8CEP - chains A and D of the 19 polymer chains in the assembly; structure by electron microscopy, 2.04 A resolution.

== Chain A ==
Molecule: 16S rRNA
From: Escherichia coli BW25113
Sequence (1540 nucleotides; each row starts with the number of its first residue):
     1 AAAUUGAAGA GUUUGAUCAU GGCUCAGAUU GAACGCUGGC GGCAGGCCUA ACACAUGCAA
    61 GUCGAACGGU AACAGGAAGA AGCUUGCUUC UUUGCUGACG AGUGGCGGAC GGGUGAGUAA
   121 UGUCUGGGAA ACUGCCUGAU GGAGGGGGAU AACUACUGGA AACGGUAGCU AAUACCGCAU
   181 AACGUCGCAA GACCAAAGAG GGGGACCUUC GGGCCUCUUG CCAUCGGAUG UGCCCAGAUG
   241 GGAUUAGCUA GUAGGUGGGG UAACGGCUCA CCUAGGCGAC GAUCCCUAGC UGGUCUGAGA
   301 GGAUGACCAG CCACACUGGA ACUGAGACAC GGUCCAGACU CCUACGGGAG GCAGCAGUGG
   361 GGAAUAUUGC ACAAUGGGCG CAAGCCUGAU GCAGCCAUGC CGCGUGUAUG AAGAAGCCCU
   421 UCGGGUUGUA AAGUACUUUC AGCGGGGAGG AAGGGAGUAA AGUUAAUACC UUUGCUCAUU
   481 GACGUUACCC GCAGAAGAAG CACCGGCUAA CUCCGUGCCA GCAGCCXCGG UAAUACGGAG
   541 GGUGCAAGCG UUAAUCGGAA UUACUGGGCG UAAAGCGCAC GCAGGCGGUU UGUUAAGUCA
   601 GAUGUGAAAU CCCCGGGCUC AACCUGGGAA CUGCAUCUGA UACUGGCAAG CUUGAGUCUC
   661 GUAGAGGGGG GUAGAAUUCC AGGUGUAGCG GUGAAAUGCG UAGAGAUCUG GAGGAAUACC
   721 GGUGGCGAAG GCGGCCCCCU GGACGAAGAC UGACGCUCAG GUGCGAAAGC GUGGGGAGCA
   781 AACAGGAUUA GAUACCCUGG UAGUCCACGC CGUAAACGAU GUCGACUUGG AGGUUGUGCC
   841 CUUGAGGCGU GGCUUCCGGA GCUAACGCGU UAAGUCGACC GCCUGGGGAG UACGGCCGCA
   901 AGGUUAAAAC UCAAAUGAAU UGACGGGGGC CCGCACAAGC GGUGGAGCAU GUGGUUUAAU
   961 UCGAUGXAAC GCGAAGAACC UUACCUGGUC UUGACAUCCA CGGAAGUUUU CAGAGAUGAG
  1021 AAUGUGCCUU CGGGAACCGU GAGACAGGUG CUGCAUGGCU GUCGUCAGCU CGUGUUGUGA
  1081 AAUGUUGGGU UAAGUCCCGC AACGAGCGCA ACCCUUAUCC UUUGUUGCCA GCGGUCCGGC
  1141 CGGGAACUCA AAGGAGACUG CCAGUGAUAA ACUGGAGGAA GGUGGGGAUG ACGUCAAGUC
  1201 AUCAUGGCCC UUACGACCAG GGCUACACAC GUGCUACAAU GGCGCAUACA AAGAGAAGCG
  1261 ACCUCGCGAG AGCAAGCGGA CCUCAUAAAG UGCGUCGUAG UCCGGAUUGG AGUCUGCAAC
  1321 UCGACUCCAU GAAGUCGGAA UCGCUAGUAA UCGUGGAUCA GAAUGCCACG GUGAAUACGU
  1381 UCCCGGGCCU UGUACACACC GCCCGUXACA CCAUGGGAGU GGGUUGCAAA AGAAGUAGGU
  1441 AGCUUAACCU UCGGGAGGGC GCUUACCACU UUGUGAUUCA UGACUGGGGU GAAGUCGUAA
  1501 CAAGGUAACC GUAGGGGAAC CUGCGGUUGG AUCACCUCCU
Not modelled in the structure: 79-92, 205-213, 841-845, 930-1389, 1535-1540
Modified positions: PSU (pseudouridine-5'-monophosphate) at position 516, G7M (N7-methyl-guanosine-5'-monophosphate) at position 527, 2MG (2N-methylguanosine-5'-monophosphate) at position 966, 5MC (5-methylcytidine-5'-monophosphate) at position 967, 2MG (2N-methylguanosine-5'-monophosphate) at position 1207, 4OC (4n,o2'-methylcytidine-5'-monophosphate) at position 1402, 5MC (5-methylcytidine-5'-monophosphate) at position 1407, UR3 (3-methyluridine-5'-monophoshate) at position 1498, 2MG (2N-methylguanosine-5'-monophosphate) at position 1516, MA6 (6N-dimethyladenosine-5'-monophoshate) at position 1518, MA6 (6N-dimethyladenosine-5'-monophoshate) at position 1519
Ion coordination: K+ site 1: U5 (shared with Ala-79(D), Ala-80(D), Leu-82(D), Gly-84(D) of chain D); K+ site 2: G11, U12, G21, G22; Mg2+ site 1 near G21 (its only coordinating residue here); Mg2+ site 2: C48, G115; Mg2+ site 3: A59, U387; K+ site 3: G61, U62, G104, G105; Mg2+ site 4 near G100 (its only coordinating residue here); K+ site 4: G107, G324, G326; K+ site 5: G107, G108, G326; Mg2+ site 5: A109, G331; K+ site 6: A109, C110, G111; Mg2+ site 6 near G111 (its only coordinating residue here); 18 more K+ sites not listed; 32 more Mg2+ sites not listed
Ligand contacts: kasugamycin (KSG; (1S,2R,3S,4R,5S,6S)-2,3,4,5,6-pentahydroxycyclohexyl 2-amino-4-{[carboxy(imino)methyl]amino}-2,3,4,6-tetradeoxy-alpha-D-arabino-hexopyranoside): G791, A792, A794, C795, G926, UR3_1498, A1499, G1504, G1505, U1506

== Chain D ==
Protein: Small ribosomal subunit protein uS4
From: Escherichia coli BW25113
Reference sequence: P0A7V8 (RS4_ECOLI); numbering as in UniProt (aligned over 1-206)
Amino-acid sequence (206 residues; numbered 1 to 206; the number before each row is that of its first residue):
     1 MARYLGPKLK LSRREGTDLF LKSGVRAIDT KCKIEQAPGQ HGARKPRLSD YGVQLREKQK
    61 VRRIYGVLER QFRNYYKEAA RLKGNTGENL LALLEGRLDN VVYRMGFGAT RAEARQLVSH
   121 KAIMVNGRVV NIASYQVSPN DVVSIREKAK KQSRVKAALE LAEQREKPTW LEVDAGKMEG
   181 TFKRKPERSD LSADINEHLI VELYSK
Not modelled in the structure: 1
Ion coordination: K+: Ala-79, Ala-80, Leu-82, Gly-84, Thr-86 (shared with U5(A) of chain A)

== Chain A / chain D interface ==
Residue-residue contacts (136; chain A residue first):
  A2(A) with Lys-83(D), hydrogen bond to the sugar
  U5(A) with Ala-80(D), sugar contact; Gly-84(D), hydrogen bond to the base; Thr-86(D), base contact
  A8(A) with Gln-54(D), hydrogen bond to the base; Glu-202(D), hydrogen bond to the base; Leu-203(D), base contact; Ser-205(D), base contact; Lys-206(D), hydrogen bond to the base
  C400(A) with Arg-70(D), salt bridge to the phosphate
  C401(A) with Arg-70(D), salt bridge to the phosphate; Arg-73(D), salt bridge to the phosphate; Asn-74(D), hydrogen bond to the phosphate
  G402(A) with Gln-71(D), hydrogen bond to the phosphate; Ile-132(D), sugar contact; Ser-134(D), hydrogen bond to the phosphate
  C403(A) with Ala-2(D), base contact; Gln-71(D), hydrogen bond to the phosphate; Ile-132(D), phosphate contact; Ala-133(D), phosphate contact; Ser-134(D), hydrogen bond to the phosphate
  G404(A) with Ala-2(D), hydrogen bond to the base; Arg-3(D), phosphate contact; Arg-115(D), salt bridge to the phosphate; Ser-119(D), sugar contact
  U405(A) with Ala-2(D), hydrogen bond to the base; Arg-3(D), salt bridge to the phosphate; Leu-5(D), base contact
  G406(A) with Arg-3(D), hydrogen bond to the phosphate; Leu-5(D), phosphate contact; Gln-116(D), hydrogen bond to the base
  U407(A) with Arg-3(D), salt bridge to the phosphate; Lys-8(D), salt bridge to the phosphate; Thr-110(D), phosphate contact; Ala-112(D), phosphate contact; Glu-113(D), hydrogen bond to the sugar; Gln-116(D), hydrogen bond to the sugar
  A408(A) with Lys-8(D), salt bridge to the phosphate; Leu-21(D), phosphate contact; Ser-23(D), phosphate contact; Thr-110(D), hydrogen bond to the phosphate; Ala-112(D), phosphate contact; Glu-113(D), sugar contact
  U409(A) with Lys-22(D), salt bridge to the phosphate; Ser-23(D), hydrogen bond to the phosphate; Val-25(D), sugar contact
  G410(A) with Lys-22(D), base contact; Arg-26(D), salt bridge to the phosphate; Lys-31(D), salt bridge to the phosphate
  A411(A) with Arg-26(D), salt bridge to the phosphate
  A412(A) with Lys-31(D), hydrogen bond to the base; Cys-32(D), base contact
  C418(A) with Gln-40(D), sugar contact
  U426(A) with Lys-33(D), phosphate contact; Gln-36(D), hydrogen bond to the phosphate; Gly-39(D), hydrogen bond to the phosphate; Gln-40(D), hydrogen bond to the sugar
  U427(A) with Lys-10(D), phosphate contact; Arg-13(D), salt bridge to the phosphate; Pro-38(D), phosphate contact; Gly-39(D), hydrogen bond to the phosphate
  G428(A) with Pro-7(D), phosphate contact; Lys-10(D), salt bridge to the phosphate
  U429(A) with Leu-9(D), phosphate contact; Arg-13(D), salt bridge to the phosphate; Lys-22(D), hydrogen bond to the phosphate; Lys-31(D), hydrogen bond to the sugar; Cys-32(D), phosphate contact
  A430(A) with Pro-7(D), phosphate contact; Lys-8(D), hydrogen bond to the phosphate; Leu-9(D), hydrogen bond to the phosphate; Lys-22(D), salt bridge to the phosphate
  C436(A) with Arg-154(D), sugar contact
  U437(A) with Gln-116(D), base contact; His-120(D), hydrogen bond to the sugar; Gln-152(D), hydrogen bond to the phosphate; Arg-154(D), hydrogen bond to the sugar
  U438(A) with His-120(D), hydrogen bond to the sugar; Gln-152(D), phosphate contact
  U439(A) with Ser-119(D), hydrogen bond to the sugar; His-120(D), sugar contact; Lys-121(D), phosphate contact; Asn-131(D), hydrogen bond to the sugar
  C440(A) with Lys-121(D), salt bridge to the phosphate
  C489(A) with Lys-121(D), salt bridge to the phosphate
  C490(A) with Arg-146(D), salt bridge to the phosphate; Lys-148(D), salt bridge to the phosphate
  G491(A) with Lys-148(D), salt bridge to the phosphate
  A495(A) with Gln-116(D), base contact; His-120(D), base contact
  A499(A) with Ala-2(D), base contact
  U508(A) with Tyr-51(D), sugar contact
  A509(A) with Ser-49(D), hydrogen bond to the phosphate; Tyr-51(D), sugar contact; Gly-52(D), sugar contact; Leu-55(D), sugar contact
  A510(A) with Leu-48(D), phosphate contact
  C511(A) with His-41(D), hydrogen bond to the base
  U512(A) with Gln-40(D), hydrogen bond to the sugar; His-41(D), hydrogen bond to the sugar; Arg-44(D), salt bridge to the phosphate
  G540(A) with Gln-40(D), hydrogen bond to the base; His-41(D), base contact
  G541(A) with Gly-39(D), sugar contact; Gln-40(D), hydrogen bond to the sugar
  G542(A) with Lys-10(D), salt bridge to the phosphate; Arg-14(D), hydrogen bond to the phosphate; Pro-38(D), sugar contact; Gly-39(D), sugar contact
  U543(A) with Arg-14(D), salt bridge to the phosphate; Pro-38(D), phosphate contact; Arg-56(D), hydrogen bond to the phosphate
  G544(A) with Arg-56(D), salt bridge to the phosphate; Gln-59(D), hydrogen bond to the phosphate; Arg-63(D), salt bridge to the phosphate
  C545(A) with Lys-58(D), salt bridge to the phosphate; Gln-59(D), hydrogen bond to the phosphate; Arg-62(D), salt bridge to the phosphate; Glu-69(D), phosphate contact
  A546(A) with Arg-62(D), salt bridge to the phosphate; Leu-68(D), phosphate contact; Glu-69(D), hydrogen bond to the phosphate; Arg-70(D), hydrogen bond to the phosphate
  A547(A) with Ala-2(D), phosphate contact; Leu-68(D), phosphate contact
  C613(A) with Arg-81(D), salt bridge to the phosphate; Lys-83(D), hydrogen bond to the phosphate
  C614(A) with Arg-81(D), salt bridge to the phosphate; Lys-83(D), salt bridge to the phosphate
  U619(A) with Val-129(D), base contact; Val-130(D), base contact; Asn-131(D), hydrogen bond to the base; Ile-132(D), base contact; Tyr-135(D), sugar contact
  C620(A) with Ile-132(D), base contact; Tyr-135(D), sugar contact
Other interface residues (no listed pair), chain A (55 interface residues in all): A3, A26, G27, U29, C417, G425
Other interface residues (no listed pair), chain D (71 interface residues in all): Tyr-4, Gly-24, Thr-30

== In short ==
The interface between chain A and chain D involves 55 residues on one side and 71 on the other; the contacts
include 47 hydrogen bonds and 32 salt bridges. Polar contacts include U5(A)/Gly-84(D), A8(A)/Gln-54(D) and
A8(A)/Glu-202(D). Ligands of chain A: kasugamycin.
Here chain A is 16S rRNA and chain D is Small ribosomal subunit protein uS4, both from Escherichia coli
BW25113. Entry 8CEP (Kasugamycin bound to the 30S body) was determined by electron microscopy (same
publication as 8CA7, 8CAI, 8CF1, 8CF8, 8CGI, 8CGJ, 8CGR and 8CGU).
